PDB entry 7UPA | electron microscopy, 2.50 A resolution | chains A and G of the 9 polymer chains in the assembly

[Chain A (and G)]
Name: Fusion glycoprotein F0
From: Nipah henipavirus
Notes: chain G of this document is another copy of the same molecule, construct and numbering; everything in this record applies to it too
UniProtKB: Q9IH63 (FUS_NIPAV); residue numbers follow UniProt; this construct covers 1-480
Sequence (480 residues; each row starts with the number of its first residue):
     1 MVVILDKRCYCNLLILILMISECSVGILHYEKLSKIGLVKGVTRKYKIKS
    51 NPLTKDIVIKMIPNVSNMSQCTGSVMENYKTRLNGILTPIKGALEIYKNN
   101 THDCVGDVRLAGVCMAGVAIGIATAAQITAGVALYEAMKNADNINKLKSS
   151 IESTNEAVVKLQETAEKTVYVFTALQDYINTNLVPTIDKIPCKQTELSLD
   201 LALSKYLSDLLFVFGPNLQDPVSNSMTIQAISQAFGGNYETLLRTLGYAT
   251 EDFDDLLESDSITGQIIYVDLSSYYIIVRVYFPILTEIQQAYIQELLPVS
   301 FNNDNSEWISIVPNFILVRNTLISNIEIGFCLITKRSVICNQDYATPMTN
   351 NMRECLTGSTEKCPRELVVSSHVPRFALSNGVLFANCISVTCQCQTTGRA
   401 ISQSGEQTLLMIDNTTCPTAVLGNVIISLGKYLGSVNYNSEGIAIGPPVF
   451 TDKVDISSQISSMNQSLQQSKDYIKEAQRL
Not modelled in the structure: 1-26, 107-110 (chain G: 1-26, 105-111)
Construct notes: conflict Cys104 (Leu in Q9IH63), Cys114 (Ile in Q9IH63), Phe172 (Leu in Q9IH63), Pro191 (Ser in Q9IH63)
Cystine bridges: Cys71-Cys192, Cys104-Cys114, Cys331-Cys340, Cys355-Cys363, Cys387-Cys392, Cys394-Cys417
Covalent attachments: N-acetylglucosamine (NAG) linked to Asn67, Asn99, Asn414, Asn464
Curated features (UniProtKB/Swiss-Prot):
  - region: Leu110 to Leu134 (Fusion peptide)
  - site: Arg109, Leu110 (Cleavage)
  - glycosylation (N-linked (GlcNAc...) asparagine): Asn64, Asn67, Asn99, Asn414, Asn464
  - natural variant: Thr250 (T250I: In strain: Isolate NiV/MY/99/VRI-0626), Met348 (M348T: In strain: Isolate Malaysian flying-fox)

[Chain A / chain G interface]
Residue-residue contacts (74; chain A residue first):
  Arg82(A) - Glu240(G)  salt bridge
  Arg82(A) - Phe253(G)
  Arg82(A) - Asp254(G)  salt bridge
  Val113(A) - Ile426(G)  hydrogen bond (backbone-backbone)
  Cys114(A) - Ile426(G)
  Met115(A) - Ile426(G)  hydrogen bond (backbone-backbone)
  Met115(A) - Ile427(G)
  Met115(A) - Ser428(G)  hydrogen bond (backbone-backbone)
  Ala116(A) - Ser428(G)
  Gly117(A) - Leu378(G)
  Gly117(A) - Gly381(G)
  Gly117(A) - Ile427(G)
  Gly117(A) - Ser428(G)  hydrogen bond (backbone-backbone)
  Val118(A) - Gly430(G)
  Gly121(A) - Leu378(G)
  Gly121(A) - Ser379(G)
  Gly121(A) - Asn380(G)  hydrogen bond (backbone-backbone)
  Gly121(A) - Gly381(G)
  Ile122(A) - Leu378(G)
  Ile122(A) - Ser379(G)
  Ile122(A) - Asn380(G)
  Ala123(A) - Leu378(G)  hydrogen bond (backbone-backbone)
  Ala125(A) - Phe376(G)  hydrophobic
  Ile128(A) - Val425(G)  hydrophobic
  Gln194(A) - Glu156(G)  hydrogen bond
  Leu197(A) - Ala157(G)  hydrophobic
  Ser198(A) - Asp177(G)  hydrogen bond
  Ser198(A) - Thr181(G)
  Asp200(A) - Arg244(G)  salt bridge
  Leu201(A) - Asp177(G)
  Leu201(A) - Asn238(G)
  Leu201(A) - Thr241(G)
  Ser204(A) - Asn238(G)
  Ser204(A) - Thr241(G)
  Ser204(A) - Arg244(G)  hydrogen bond
  Lys205(A) - Gly236(G)  hydrogen bond (side chain-backbone)
  Lys205(A) - Gly237(G)
  Lys205(A) - Asn238(G)
  Ser208(A) - Asn238(G)
  Ser208(A) - Tyr239(G)  hydrogen bond (backbone-side chain)
  Ser208(A) - Glu240(G)
  Leu211(A) - Glu258(G)
  Phe212(A) - Tyr239(G)
  Pro216(A) - Glu258(G)
  Asn217(A) - Glu258(G)  hydrogen bond
  Asn217(A) - Leu332(G)
  Gln219(A) - Arg44(G)
  Gln219(A) - Thr334(G)  hydrogen bond (side chain-backbone)
  Ile311(A) - Val454(G)
  Pro313(A) - Val454(G)
  Asn325(A) - Asp452(G)
  Asn325(A) - Asp455(G)
  Asp343(A) - Ser370(G)  hydrogen bond (backbone-side chain)
  Asp343(A) - Ser371(G)  hydrogen bond (side chain-backbone)
  Asp343(A) - His372(G)
  Ala345(A) - Val369(G)  hydrophobic
  Pro347(A) - Leu367(G)
  Pro347(A) - Val369(G)  hydrophobic
  Pro347(A) - Phe450(G)  hydrophobic
  Pro347(A) - Asp455(G)
  Met348(A) - Phe450(G)
  Thr349(A) - Phe450(G)
  Thr349(A) - Asp455(G)  hydrogen bond
  Asn351(A) - Ser462(G)  hydrogen bond
  Met352(A) - Val454(G)  hydrophobic
  Met352(A) - Ser458(G)
  Pro447(A) - Gln465(G)
  Val449(A) - Ser461(G)
  Met463(A) - Ile460(G)
  Met463(A) - Met463(G)  hydrophobic
  Ser466(A) - Leu467(G)
  Ser470(A) - Lys471(G)
  Tyr473(A) - Ile474(G)  hydrophobic
  Tyr473(A) - Gln478(G)
Other interface residues (no listed pair), chain A (51 interface residues in all): Thr124, Val132, Asn182, Thr186, Ile190, Arg319, Gln342, Thr451, Ile456, Leu467
Other interface residues (no listed pair), chain G (63 interface residues in all): Lys40, Gly41, Val158, Asn180, Asn182, Pro185, Asp255, Leu257, Leu297, Ile333, Lys335, Ala377, Asn424, Leu429, Lys453, Ser457, Asn464

[Summary]
51 residues of chain A and 63 residues of chain G are in contact; the contacts include 17 hydrogen bonds and 3
salt bridges. Polar pairs include Arg82(A)-Glu240(G), Arg82(A)-Asp254(G) and Asp200(A)-Arg244(G).
N-acetylglucosamine is covalently linked to Asn67(A), Asn99(A), Asn414(A) and Asn464(A).
Chain A and chain G are both Fusion glycoprotein F0 (Nipah henipavirus); the structure, Prefusion-stabilized
Nipah virus fusion protein complexed with Fab 1H8, was determined by electron microscopy together with 7UOP,
7UP9, 7UPB and 7UPK from the same study.
